PDB entry 6M0Q | X-ray diffraction, 1.99 A resolution | chains A and E of the 6 polymer chains in the assembly

Chain A (and E):
Molecule: Aerobic hydroxylamine oxidoreductase
Organism: Nitrosomonas europaea
Notes: chain E of this document is another copy of the same molecule, construct and numbering; everything in this record applies to it too
Reference sequence: A0A1I0F3S0 (A0A1I0F3S0_NITER); residues 1-570 here = UniProt positions 1-570
Amino-acid sequence (570 residues; numbered 1 to 570; the number before each row is that of its first residue):
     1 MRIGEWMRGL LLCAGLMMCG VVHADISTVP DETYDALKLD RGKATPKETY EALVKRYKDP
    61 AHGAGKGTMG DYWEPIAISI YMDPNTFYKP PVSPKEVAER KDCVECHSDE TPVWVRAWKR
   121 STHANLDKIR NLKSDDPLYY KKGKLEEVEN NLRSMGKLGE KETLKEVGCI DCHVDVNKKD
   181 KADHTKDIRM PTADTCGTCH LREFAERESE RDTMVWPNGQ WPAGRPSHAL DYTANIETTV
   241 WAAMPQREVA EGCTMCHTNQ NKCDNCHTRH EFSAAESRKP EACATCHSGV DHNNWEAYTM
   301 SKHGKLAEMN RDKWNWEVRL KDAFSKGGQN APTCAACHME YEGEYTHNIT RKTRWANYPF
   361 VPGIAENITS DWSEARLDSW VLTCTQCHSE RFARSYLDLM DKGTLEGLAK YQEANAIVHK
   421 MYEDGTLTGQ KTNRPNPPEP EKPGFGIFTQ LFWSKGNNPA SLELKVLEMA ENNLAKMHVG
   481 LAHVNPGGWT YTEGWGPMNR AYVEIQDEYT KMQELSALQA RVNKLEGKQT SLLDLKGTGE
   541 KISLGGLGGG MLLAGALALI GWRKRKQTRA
Disordered / not traced: 1-24, 529-570
Covalently attached groups: heme c (HEC) linked to Cys103, Cys106, Cys169, Cys172, Cys196, Cys199, Cys263, Cys266, Cys283, Cys286, Cys334, Cys337, Cys384, Cys387; Isoporphyrin containing Fe (ISW) linked to Cys253, Cys256, Tyr491
Metal / ion sites: heme c Fe (7 sites), coordinated by His107, His123, His173, His184, His200, His228, His267, His270, His287, His303, His338, His347, His388, His483; Isoporphyrin containing Fe Fe near His257 (its only coordinating residue here)
Residues lining bound ligands:
  - heme c (HEC), molecule 1: Ile78, Met82, Val113, Trp114, Met255, Lys262, Asp264, Asn265, Thr268, Arg269
  - heme c (HEC), molecule 2: Tyr81, Tyr88, Pro91, Ser93, Pro94, Glu96, Ala98, Glu99, Asp102, His107, Glu110, Ile170, His173, Val174, Ala182, His184, Ile188, Met190
  - heme c (HEC), molecule 3: Tyr81, Pro84, His107, Thr111, Trp114, Val115, Trp118, His123, Val167, Gly168, His173, Met190, Pro191, Lys262, Asp264, Arg269, His270, Phe272
  - heme c (HEC), molecule 4: Thr122, His123, Leu126, Lys141, Lys144, Leu145, Val148, Leu152, Leu164, Val167, Asp171, Val176, Pro191, Thr195, His200, His267, Phe272, Ser273, Ala274, Ala275, Glu317
  - heme c (HEC), molecule 5: Tyr140, Lys141, Lys144, Ala193, His200, Glu203, Phe204, Arg207, His228, Asn259, His267, Ala274, Ser277, Arg278, Arg319, Leu320, Ala335, Met339, Tyr345, His347
  - heme c (HEC), molecule 6: Arg225, Pro226, Ser227, His228, Leu230, Asp231, Ala234, Met255, His257, Thr258, Asn259, Asn265, Ser277, Ala282, His287, Ala335, His338, Ile349, Thr353, Ala356, Asn357
  - heme c (HEC), molecule 7: His287, Asn294, Trp295, Tyr298, His303, Pro332, Thr333, His338, Lys352, Thr353, Arg354, Trp355, Ala356, Asn357, Trp380, Leu397, Met400, His478, Ala482, His483
  - heme c (HEC), molecule 8: Lys302, His303, Leu306, Phe324, Asn330, Ala331, Pro332, Trp380, Thr383, Gln386, His388, Phe392, Tyr396, Leu397, Val484
  - heme c (HEC), molecule 9: His388, Ser389, Phe392
  - heme c (HEC), molecule 10: Ser389, Glu390, Arg391, Phe392
  - Isoporphyrin containing Fe (ISW; {3,3'-[(9S)-8,13-diethenyl-3,7,12,17-tetramethyl-9,10-dihydroporphyrin-2,18-diyl-kappa~4~N~21~,N~22~,N~23~,N~24~]dipropanoato(2-)}iron), molecule 1: Trp221, Arg225, Pro226, Ala234, Asn235, Thr238, Trp241, Gly252, His257, Thr285, His287, Ser288, His292, Asn294, Ala356, Asn357, Tyr358, Phe448, Phe452
  - Isoporphyrin containing Fe (ISW), molecule 2: Pro486, Gly487, Thr490

Interface between chain A and chain E:
Contacting residue pairs (122):
  Met300(A) - Ala284(E)
  Met300(A) - Thr285(E)  hydrogen bond (backbone-side chain)
  Met300(A) - Ser288(E)
  Met300(A) - Trp295(E)
  Ser301(A) - Thr285(E)
  Lys302(A) - Asn265(E)  hydrogen bond (side chain-backbone)
  Lys302(A) - Thr268(E)
  Lys302(A) - Ala282(E)  hydrogen bond (side chain-backbone)
  Lys302(A) - Thr285(E)  hydrogen bond (backbone-side chain)
  Lys305(A) - Glu281(E)
  Lys305(A) - Ala284(E)
  Lys305(A) - Thr285(E)
  Lys305(A) - Trp295(E)
  Leu306(A) - Thr268(E)
  Leu306(A) - Glu276(E)
  Glu308(A) - Glu281(E)
  Met309(A) - Glu276(E)
  Met309(A) - Lys279(E)  hydrogen bond (backbone-side chain)
  Met309(A) - Glu281(E)
  Met309(A) - Ala282(E)
  Asp312(A) - Asp312(E)
  Lys313(A) - Lys279(E)
  Phe324(A) - Val113(E)  hydrophobic
  Phe324(A) - Arg116(E)  hydrogen bond (backbone-side chain)
  Ser325(A) - Arg116(E)
  Gly328(A) - Arg120(E)  hydrogen bond (backbone-side chain)
  Asn330(A) - Glu271(E)  hydrogen bond
  Thr385(A) - Glu110(E)
  Thr385(A) - Thr111(E)
  Thr385(A) - Pro112(E)
  Gln386(A) - Thr111(E)
  Gln386(A) - Pro112(E)
  Gln386(A) - Val113(E)  hydrogen bond (backbone-backbone)
  Cys387(A) - Thr111(E)
  Cys387(A) - Val113(E)  hydrophobic
  Cys387(A) - Trp114(E)  hydrogen bond (backbone-side chain)
  His388(A) - Thr111(E)
  His388(A) - Trp114(E)
  Ser389(A) - Tyr81(E)
  Ser389(A) - Thr111(E)
  Arg391(A) - Ile80(E)
  Arg391(A) - Tyr81(E)
  Arg391(A) - Tyr88(E)  hydrogen bond
  Arg391(A) - Lys89(E)  hydrogen bond (side chain-backbone)
  Arg391(A) - Pro90(E)
  Arg391(A) - Pro91(E)
  Phe392(A) - Tyr81(E)  hydrogen bond (backbone-side chain)
  Phe392(A) - Arg269(E)
  Ser395(A) - Ala77(E)
  Ser395(A) - Ile78(E)
  Ser395(A) - Tyr81(E)
  Tyr396(A) - Ile78(E)  hydrophobic
  Leu399(A) - Ile78(E)  hydrophobic
  Leu399(A) - Glu248(E)
  Leu399(A) - Glu251(E)
  Lys402(A) - Glu248(E)
  Gly403(A) - Glu248(E)
  Glu406(A) - Gln246(E)
  Glu406(A) - Arg247(E)
  Glu406(A) - Glu248(E)
  Glu406(A) - Val249(E)  hydrogen bond (side chain-backbone)
  Lys410(A) - Ser454(E)  hydrogen bond
  Met477(A) - Val249(E)  hydrophobic
  Val484(A) - Met255(E)  hydrophobic
  Pro486(A) - Gly252(E)
  Pro486(A) - Met255(E)  hydrophobic
  Pro486(A) - Cys256(E)  hydrophobic
  Pro486(A) - Thr285(E)
  Trp489(A) - Glu248(E)  hydrogen bond (side chain-backbone)
  Trp489(A) - Val249(E)
  Trp489(A) - Gly252(E)
  Trp489(A) - Met255(E)  hydrophobic
  Thr490(A) - Val249(E)
  Thr490(A) - Gly252(E)
  Thr490(A) - Phe452(E)
  Tyr491(A) - Val290(E)
  Tyr491(A) - Asp291(E)
  Tyr491(A) - Phe448(E)
  Tyr491(A) - Phe452(E)  hydrophobic
  Thr492(A) - Gly289(E)
  Thr492(A) - Val290(E)  hydrogen bond (side chain-backbone)
  Trp495(A) - Met244(E)
  Trp495(A) - Gln246(E)
  Trp495(A) - Val249(E)  hydrophobic
  Trp495(A) - Phe452(E)  hydrogen bond (side chain-backbone)
  Asn499(A) - Gln450(E)  hydrogen bond (side chain-backbone)
  Asn499(A) - Leu451(E)  hydrogen bond (side chain-backbone)
  Asn499(A) - Trp453(E)
  Asn499(A) - Ser454(E)  hydrogen bond
  Arg500(A) - Leu464(E)
  Arg500(A) - Glu468(E)  salt bridge
  Tyr502(A) - Ser454(E)
  Tyr502(A) - Lys455(E)
  Tyr502(A) - Gly456(E)  hydrogen bond (side chain-backbone)
  Val503(A) - Ser454(E)
  Val503(A) - Pro459(E)
  Val503(A) - Ala460(E)
  Val503(A) - Ser461(E)
  Val503(A) - Leu464(E)  hydrophobic
  Glu504(A) - Ser461(E)
  Gln506(A) - Gly456(E)
  Gln506(A) - Asn457(E)  hydrogen bond (backbone-side chain)
  Asp507(A) - Thr428(E)
  Asp507(A) - Asn457(E)
  Asp507(A) - Ala460(E)
  Asp507(A) - Ser461(E)  hydrogen bond (side chain-backbone)
  Thr510(A) - Thr428(E)
  Thr510(A) - Gly429(E)
  Thr510(A) - Asn457(E)  hydrogen bond
  Lys511(A) - Thr428(E)  hydrogen bond
  Lys511(A) - Glu508(E)  salt bridge
  Lys511(A) - Met512(E)
  Leu518(A) - Leu515(E)  hydrophobic
  Leu518(A) - Val522(E)  hydrophobic
  Arg521(A) - Gln519(E)
  Arg521(A) - Val522(E)
  Arg521(A) - Asn523(E)  hydrogen bond
  Arg521(A) - Glu526(E)  salt bridge
  Val522(A) - Val522(E)  hydrophobic
  Leu525(A) - Val522(E)  hydrophobic
  Leu525(A) - Leu525(E)  hydrophobic
  Leu525(A) - Glu526(E)
Also at the interface, not in a pair above, chain A (54 interface residues in all): Asn310, Arg311, Gln329, Asn485, Glu514, Leu515
Also at the interface, not in a pair above, chain E (72 interface residues in all): Ile76, Cys253, Arg311, Asn433, Leu462, Lys465, Asn472, Leu518

Summary:
Chain A and chain E form an interface of 54 and 72 residues respectively; the contacts include 27 hydrogen
bonds and 3 salt bridges. Among the polar pairs are Arg500(A)-Glu468(E), Lys511(A)-Glu508(E) and
Arg521(A)-Glu526(E). Ligands of chain A: 3 copies of heme c.
Chain A and chain E are both Aerobic hydroxylamine oxidoreductase (Nitrosomonas europaea); the structure,
Hydroxylamine oxidoreductase from Nitrosomonas europaea, was determined by X-ray diffraction together with
6M0P from the same study.
